3DGE - chains A and C of the 4 polymer chains in the assembly; structure by X-ray diffraction, 2.80 A resolution.

# Chain A
Name: Sensor protein
From: Thermotoga maritima
Notes: EC 2.7.13.3; fragment: Cytoplasmic domain
UniProtKB: Q9WZV7 (Q9WZV7_THEMA); residue numbers follow UniProt; this construct covers 232-489
Sequence (258 residues; row label = number of the first residue in the row):
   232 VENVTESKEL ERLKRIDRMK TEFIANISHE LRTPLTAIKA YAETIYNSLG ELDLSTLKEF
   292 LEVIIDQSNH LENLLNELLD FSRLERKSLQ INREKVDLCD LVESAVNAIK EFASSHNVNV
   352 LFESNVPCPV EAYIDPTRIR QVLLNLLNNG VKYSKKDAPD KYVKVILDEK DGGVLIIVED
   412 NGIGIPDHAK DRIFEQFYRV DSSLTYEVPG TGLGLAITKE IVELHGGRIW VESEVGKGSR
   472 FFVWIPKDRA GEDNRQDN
Disordered / not traced: 232-244, 482-489
Cystine bridges: Cys330-Cys359
Small-molecule neighbours: ADP (adenosine-5'-diphosphate): Asn376, Asn380, Gly381, Lys383, Tyr384, Asp411, Gly415, Ile416, Ile424, Tyr429, Arg430, Val431, Gly441, Thr442, Gly443, Leu444, Gly445, Leu446, Ser470, Phe472

# Chain C
Name: Response regulator
From: Thermotoga maritima
UniProtKB: Q9WYT9 (Q9WYT9_THEMA); residues 1-122 here = UniProt positions 1-122
Sequence (122 residues; numbered 1 to 122; the number before each row is that of its first residue):
     1 MSKKVLLVDD SAVLRKIVSF NLKKEGYEVI EAENGQIALE KLSEFTPDLI VLDIMMPVMD
    61 GFTVLKKLQE KEEWKRIPVI VLTAKGGEED ESLALSLGAR KVMRKPFSPS QFIEEVKHLL
   121 NE

# Interface between chain A and chain C
Contacting residue pairs - 40 pairs, chain A then chain C:
  His260(A) with Met55(C)
  Arg263(A) with Ala84(C); Lys105(C), hydrogen bond (side chain-backbone); Pro106(C)
  Leu266(A) with Pro106(C), hydrophobic
  Thr267(A) with Leu14(C); Lys105(C); Pro106(C); Phe107(C)
  Ala268(A) with Val13(C), hydrophobic
  Lys270(A) with Pro106(C); Phe107(C)
  Ala271(A) with Ile17(C); Pro109(C)
  Tyr272(A) with Val13(C), hydrogen bond (side chain-backbone); Lys16(C); Ile17(C), hydrophobic
  Glu274(A) with Ser108(C), hydrogen bond; Pro109(C)
  Thr275(A) with Ile17(C); Phe20(C); Asn21(C), hydrogen bond; Pro109(C)
  Asn278(A) with Lys24(C), hydrogen bond (backbone-side chain)
  Ser279(A) with Phe20(C); Lys24(C), hydrogen bond
  Glu282(A) with Phe20(C); Lys24(C)
  Leu283(A) with Phe20(C), hydrophobic
  Glu290(A) with Lys16(C), salt bridge
  Phe291(A) with Lys16(C); Ile17(C), hydrophobic; Phe20(C), hydrophobic
  Val294(A) with Val13(C), hydrophobic
  Gln298(A) with Val13(C)
  Lys387(A) with Pro57(C)
  Tyr437(A) with Met55(C); Lys85(C)
  Glu438(A) with Met55(C); Pro57(C)
Interface residues without a listed pair, chain C (17 interface residues in all): Ser110

# In short
Chain A and chain C form an interface of 21 and 17 residues respectively; the contacts include 6 hydrogen
bonds and 1 salt bridge. Polar pairs include Glu290(A)-Lys16(C), Arg263(A)-Lys105(C) and Tyr272(A)-Val13(C).
Ligands of chain A: ADP.
Chain A is Sensor protein and chain C is Response regulator, both from Thermotoga maritima; the structure,
Structure of a histidine kinase-response regulator complex reveals insights into Two-component signaling and a
novel cis-autophosphorylation ..., was determined by X-ray diffraction, deposited together with 3GL9 and 3DGF.
